PDB entry 6FVN | X-ray diffraction, 3.14 A resolution | chains A and J of the 4 polymer chains in the assembly

Chain A:
Name: Beta sliding clamp
From: Mycobacterium tuberculosis (strain CDC 1551 / Oshkosh)
UniProtKB: P9WNU0 (DPO3B_MYCTO); the construct lacks a stretch of the UniProt sequence, so the offset changes along the chain: 2-65 = UniProt 1-64; 66-402 = UniProt 66-402
Sequence (402 residues; row label = number of the first residue in the row):
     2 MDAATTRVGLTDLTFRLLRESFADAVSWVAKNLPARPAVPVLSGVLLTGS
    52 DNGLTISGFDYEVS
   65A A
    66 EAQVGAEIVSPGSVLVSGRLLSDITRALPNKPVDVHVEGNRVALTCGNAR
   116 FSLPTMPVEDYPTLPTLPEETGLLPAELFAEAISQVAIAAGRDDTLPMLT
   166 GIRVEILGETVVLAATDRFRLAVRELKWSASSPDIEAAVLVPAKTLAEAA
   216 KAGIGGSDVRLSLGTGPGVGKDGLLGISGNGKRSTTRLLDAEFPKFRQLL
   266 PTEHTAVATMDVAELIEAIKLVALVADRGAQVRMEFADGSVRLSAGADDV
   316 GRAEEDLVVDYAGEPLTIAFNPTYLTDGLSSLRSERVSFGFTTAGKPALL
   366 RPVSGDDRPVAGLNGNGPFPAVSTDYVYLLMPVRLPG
Disordered / not traced: 2-12, 53, 65A, 232-234, 374-378, 401-402

Chain J:
Name: P7 peptide
Sequence (6 residues; row label = number of the first residue in the row):
   467 XQADLF
Modified positions: ACE (acetyl group) at position 467; Ala469 (2-amino-3-cyclohexyl-propionic acid; ALC)

Chain A / chain J interface:
Contacting residue pairs (23; chain A residue first):
  Leu164(A) - Phe472(J)  hydrophobic
  Thr181(A) - Leu471(J)
  Thr181(A) - Phe472(J)
  Arg183(A) - Asp470(J)
  Arg183(A) - Leu471(J)  hydrogen bond (backbone-backbone)
  Arg183(A) - Phe472(J)
  Phe184(A) - Gln468(J)
  Phe184(A) - Ala469(J)
  Phe184(A) - Asp470(J)
  Pro259(A) - Phe472(J)  hydrophobic
  Leu264(A) - Phe472(J)  hydrophobic
  Asn336(A) - Gln468(J)
  Tyr339(A) - Gln468(J)
  Leu394(A) - Leu471(J)  hydrophobic
  Met396(A) - Gln468(J)  hydrogen bond (backbone-side chain)
  Met396(A) - Ala469(J)
  Met396(A) - Asp470(J)
  Met396(A) - Leu471(J)  hydrophobic
  Pro397(A) - Gln468(J)  hydrogen bond (backbone-side chain)
  Pro397(A) - Ala469(J)  hydrogen bond (backbone-backbone)
  Val398(A) - ACE_467(J)
  Val398(A) - Gln468(J)
  Arg399(A) - ACE_467(J)  hydrogen bond (backbone-backbone)
Interface residues without a listed pair, chain A (17 interface residues in all): Arg185, Leu186, Gly360, Pro362

In short:
The interface between chain A and chain J involves 17 residues on one side and 6 on the other; the contacts
include 5 hydrogen bonds. Polar pairs include Met396(A)-Gln468(J), Pro397(A)-Gln468(J) and
Arg183(A)-Leu471(J).
Here chain A is Beta sliding clamp (Mycobacterium tuberculosis (strain CDC 1551 / Oshkosh)) and chain J is P7
peptide. Entry 6FVN (DNA polymerase sliding clamp from Mycobacterium tuberculosis with bound P7 peptide) was
determined by X-ray diffraction together with 6FVL, 6FVM and 6FVO from the same study.
